PDB entry 1OUM | X-ray diffraction, 2.40 A resolution | chains A and B of the 3 polymer chains in the assembly

# Chain A (and B)
Protein: Purine nucleoside phosphorylase
Organism: Escherichia coli
Notes: EC 2.4.2.1; chain B of this document is another copy of the same molecule, construct and numbering; everything in this record applies to it too
Reference sequence: P0ABP8 (DEOD_ECOLI); residue numbers follow UniProt; this construct covers 1-238
Sequence (238 residues; numbered 1 to 238; the number before each row is that of its first residue):
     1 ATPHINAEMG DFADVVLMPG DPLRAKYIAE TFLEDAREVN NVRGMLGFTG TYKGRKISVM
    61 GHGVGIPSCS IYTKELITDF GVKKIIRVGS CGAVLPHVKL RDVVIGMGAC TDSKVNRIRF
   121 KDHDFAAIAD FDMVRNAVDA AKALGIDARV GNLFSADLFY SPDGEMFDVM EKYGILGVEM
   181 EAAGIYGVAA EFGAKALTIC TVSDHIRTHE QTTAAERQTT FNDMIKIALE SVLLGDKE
Disordered / not traced: 238
Construct notes: engineered mutation Val64 (Met in P0ABP8)
Residues lining bound ligands: TAL (9-(6-deoxy-alpha-L-talofuranosyl)-6-methylpurine): His4, Asp21, Val64, Arg87, Ser90, Cys91, Gly92, Phe159, Val178, Glu179, Met180, Glu181, Ser203, Asp204, Ile206
What the authors report for this chain:
  - mutagenesis - M64V (100-fold): increased catalytic activity on TAL
  - binding site for TAL: Val64, Ile71, Phe159, Asp204
  - conformationally variable residues (loop rearrangement, order/disorder transition): Met18 to Ala25, His205 to Thr220
  - mutagenesis - M64V: increased catalytic activity on lyxo-Ado

# Chain A / chain B interface
Contacting residue pairs (3):
  Lys114(A) with Asp122(B), hydrogen bond (side chain-backbone); His123(B), hydrogen bond
  Ile118(A) with His123(B)
Also at the interface, not in a pair above, chain A (3 interface residues in all): Pro162
Also at the interface, not in a pair above, chain B (3 interface residues in all): Tyr173

# Summary
Chain A and chain B each contribute 3 residues to their interface; the contacts include 2 hydrogen bonds.
Polar contacts include Lys114(A)-Asp122(B) and Lys114(A)-His123(B). Bound to chain A: compound TAL. The paper
reports a binding site for TAL at Val64(A), Ile71(A) and Phe159(A) among others; M64V of chain A increases
catalytic activity on TAL.
Chain A and chain B are both Purine nucleoside phosphorylase (Escherichia coli); the structure, M64V PNP
+Talo, was determined by X-ray diffraction (same publication as 1OTX, 1OTY, 1OU4, 1OV6 and 1OVG).
